Entry 6DLZ (electron microscopy, 3.90 A resolution); this record covers chains A and D of the 4 polymer chains in the assembly.

== Chain A ==
Name: Glutamate receptor 2, Voltage-dependent calcium channel gamma-2 subunit
Source organism: Rattus norvegicus
UniProtKB: chimeric construct of P19491, Q9Y698: residues 10-998 from P19491 (GRIA2_RAT), isoform P19491-2 positions 25-841 (offset varies); residues 1001-1207 from Q9Y698 positions 2-208 (UniProt number = residue number - 999)
Amino-acid sequence (1031 residues; row label = number of the first residue in the row; note: 172 numbers in that range are skipped by the numbering (no residue carries them; nothing is unmodelled there)):
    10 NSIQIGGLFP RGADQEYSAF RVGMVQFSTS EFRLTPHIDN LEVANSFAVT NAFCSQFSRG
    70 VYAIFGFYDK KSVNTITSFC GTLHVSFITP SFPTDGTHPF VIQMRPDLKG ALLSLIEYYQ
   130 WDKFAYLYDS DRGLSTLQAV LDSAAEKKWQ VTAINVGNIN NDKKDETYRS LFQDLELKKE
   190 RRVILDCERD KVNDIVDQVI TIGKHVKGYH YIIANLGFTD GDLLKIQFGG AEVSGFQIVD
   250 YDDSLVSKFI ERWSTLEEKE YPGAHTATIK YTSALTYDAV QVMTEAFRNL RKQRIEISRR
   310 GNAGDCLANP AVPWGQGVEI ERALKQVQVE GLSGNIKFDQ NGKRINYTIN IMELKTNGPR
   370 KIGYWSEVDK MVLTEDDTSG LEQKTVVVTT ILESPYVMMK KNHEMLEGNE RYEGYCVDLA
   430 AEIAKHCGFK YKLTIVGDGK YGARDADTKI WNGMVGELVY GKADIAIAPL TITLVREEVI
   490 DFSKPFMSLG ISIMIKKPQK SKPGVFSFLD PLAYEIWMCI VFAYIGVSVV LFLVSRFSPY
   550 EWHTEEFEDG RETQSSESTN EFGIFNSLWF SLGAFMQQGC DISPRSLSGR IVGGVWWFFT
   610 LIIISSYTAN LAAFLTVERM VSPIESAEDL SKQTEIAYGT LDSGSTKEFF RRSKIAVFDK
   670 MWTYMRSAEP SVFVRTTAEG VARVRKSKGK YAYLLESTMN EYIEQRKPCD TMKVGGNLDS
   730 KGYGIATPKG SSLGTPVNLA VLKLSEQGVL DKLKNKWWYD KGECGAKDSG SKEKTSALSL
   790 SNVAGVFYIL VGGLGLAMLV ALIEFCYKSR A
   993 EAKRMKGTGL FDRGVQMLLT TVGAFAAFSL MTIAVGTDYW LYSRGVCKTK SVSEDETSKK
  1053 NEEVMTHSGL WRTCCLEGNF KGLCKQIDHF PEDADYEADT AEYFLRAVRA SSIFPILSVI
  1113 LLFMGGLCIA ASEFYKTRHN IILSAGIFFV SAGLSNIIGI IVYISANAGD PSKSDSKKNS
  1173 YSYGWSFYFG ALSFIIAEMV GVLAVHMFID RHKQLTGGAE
Not modelled in the structure: 550-564, 993-1001, 1043-1055, 1162-1168, 1209-1212
Differences from the reference sequence: conflict E241 (Asn256 in P19491), L382 (Val397 in P19491), E384 (Gly405 in P19491), D385 (Asn406 in P19491), Q392 (Asn413 in P19491), D1047 (Asn48 in Q9Y698); linker (999-1000); expression tag (1208-1212)
Swiss-Prot annotation at these positions:
  - glycosylation: N355 (N-linked (GlcNAc...) asparagine)
Disulfides: C63-C315, C718-C773, C1039-C1067, C1066-C1076
Ligand contacts:
  - cyclothiazide (CYZ), molecule 1: I481, P494, S497, S729, K730, G731
  - cyclothiazide (CYZ), molecule 2: P494, F495, M496, S497, L751, S754, L759, D760, K763
  - glutamic acid (GLU): Y450, P478, L479, T480, R485, L650, G653, S654, T655, K656, E705, Y732

== Chain D ==
Name: Glutamate receptor 2, Voltage-dependent calcium channel gamma-2 subunit
Source organism: Rattus norvegicus
UniProtKB: chimeric construct of P19491, Q9Y698: residues 10-998 from P19491 (GRIA2_RAT), isoform P19491-2 positions 25-841 (offset varies); residues 1001-1207 from Q9Y698 positions 2-208 (UniProt number = residue number - 999)
Amino-acid sequence (1031 residues; row label = number of the first residue in the row; note: 172 numbers in that range are skipped by the numbering (no residue carries them; nothing is unmodelled there)):
    10 NSIQIGGLFP RGADQEYSAF RVGMVQFSTS EFRLTPHIDN LEVANSFAVT NAFCSQFSRG
    70 VYAIFGFYDK KSVNTITSFC GTLHVSFITP SFPTDGTHPF VIQMRPDLKG ALLSLIEYYQ
   130 WDKFAYLYDS DRGLSTLQAV LDSAAEKKWQ VTAINVGNIN NDKKDETYRS LFQDLELKKE
   190 RRVILDCERD KVNDIVDQVI TIGKHVKGYH YIIANLGFTD GDLLKIQFGG AEVSGFQIVD
   250 YDDSLVSKFI ERWSTLEEKE YPGAHTATIK YTSALTYDAV QVMTEAFRNL RKQRIEISRR
   310 GNAGDCLANP AVPWGQGVEI ERALKQVQVE GLSGNIKFDQ NGKRINYTIN IMELKTNGPR
   370 KIGYWSEVDK MVLTEDDTSG LEQKTVVVTT ILESPYVMMK KNHEMLEGNE RYEGYCVDLA
   430 AEIAKHCGFK YKLTIVGDGK YGARDADTKI WNGMVGELVY GKADIAIAPL TITLVREEVI
   490 DFSKPFMSLG ISIMIKKPQK SKPGVFSFLD PLAYEIWMCI VFAYIGVSVV LFLVSRFSPY
   550 EWHTEEFEDG RETQSSESTN EFGIFNSLWF SLGAFMQQGC DISPRSLSGR IVGGVWWFFT
   610 LIIISSYTAN LAAFLTVERM VSPIESAEDL SKQTEIAYGT LDSGSTKEFF RRSKIAVFDK
   670 MWTYMRSAEP SVFVRTTAEG VARVRKSKGK YAYLLESTMN EYIEQRKPCD TMKVGGNLDS
   730 KGYGIATPKG SSLGTPVNLA VLKLSEQGVL DKLKNKWWYD KGECGAKDSG SKEKTSALSL
   790 SNVAGVFYIL VGGLGLAMLV ALIEFCYKSR
   992 AEAKRMKGTG LFDRGVQMLL TTVGAFAAFS LMTIAVGTDY WLYSRGVCKT KSVSEDETSK
  1052 KNEEVMTHSG LWRTCCLEGN FKGLCKQIDH FPEDADYEAD TAEYFLRAVR ASSIFPILSV
  1112 ILLFMGGLCI AASEFYKTRH NIILSAGIFF VSAGLSNIIG IIVYISANAG DPSKSDSKKN
  1172 SYSYGWSFYF GALSFIIAEM VGVLAVHMFI DRHKQLTGGA E
Not modelled in the structure: 550-562, 992-1001, 1043-1055, 1162-1168, 1210-1212
Differences from the reference sequence: conflict E241 (Asn256 in P19491), L382 (Val397 in P19491), E384 (Gly405 in P19491), D385 (Asn406 in P19491), Q392 (Asn413 in P19491), D1047 (Asn48 in Q9Y698); linker (999-1000); expression tag (1208-1212)
Swiss-Prot annotation at these positions:
  - glycosylation: N355 (N-linked (GlcNAc...) asparagine)
Disulfides: C63-C315, C718-C773, C1039-C1067, C1066-C1076
Ligand contacts:
  - cyclothiazide (CYZ), molecule 1: I481, S497, S729, K730, G731
  - cyclothiazide (CYZ), molecule 2: P494, F495, M496, S497, L751, S754, L759, D760, K763
  - glutamic acid (GLU): Y450, P478, L479, T480, R485, G653, S654, T655, K656, E705, K730, Y732

== Chain A / chain D interface ==
Residue-residue contacts (78):
  L483(A) - L751(D)  hydrophobic
  L483(A) - K752(D)
  E486(A) - K493(D)
  E486(A) - L751(D)
  F491(A) - K493(D)
  S492(A) - K493(D)
  K493(A) - E486(D)
  K493(A) - F491(D)  hydrogen bond (side chain-backbone)
  K493(A) - S492(D)  hydrogen bond (side chain-backbone)
  P494(A) - P494(D)
  F517(A) - F607(D)  hydrophobic
  F517(A) - I611(D)  hydrophobic
  F574(A) - L596(D)  hydrophobic
  F574(A) - R599(D)
  W578(A) - R599(D)
  L581(A) - W606(D)  hydrophobic
  M585(A) - W606(D)
  M585(A) - F607(D)  hydrophobic
  Q586(A) - Q586(D)
  Q587(A) - A583(D)  hydrogen bond (side chain-backbone)
  Q587(A) - Q586(D)
  Q587(A) - W606(D)
  D590(A) - D590(D)
  D590(A) - S592(D)
  I613(A) - L610(D)  hydrophobic
  Y616(A) - I611(D)
  T617(A) - S614(D)
  L624(A) - N619(D)
  F658(A) - E755(D)
  K716(A) - E1084(D)  salt bridge
  K716(A) - D1085(D)  salt bridge
  L748(A) - L483(D)  hydrophobic
  L751(A) - T482(D)
  L751(A) - L483(D)  hydrophobic
  L751(A) - E486(D)
  E755(A) - L483(D)
  E755(A) - R661(D)  salt bridge
  T784(A) - A622(D)
  T784(A) - F623(D)
  A786(A) - D519(D)
  A786(A) - P520(D)
  L787(A) - P520(D)
  L787(A) - A522(D)
  L787(A) - I525(D)
  L787(A) - S615(D)
  S788(A) - I525(D)
  L789(A) - I525(D)
  L789(A) - I1156(D)  hydrophobic
  V792(A) - I612(D)  hydrophobic
  V795(A) - F608(D)  hydrophobic
  V795(A) - I611(D)  hydrophobic
  F796(A) - C528(D)  hydrophobic
  F796(A) - F608(D)  hydrophobic
  F796(A) - I1153(D)  hydrophobic
  Y797(A) - L1097(D)
  Y797(A) - I1150(D)  hydrophobic
  Y797(A) - V1154(D)
  I798(A) - V604(D)
  L799(A) - A532(D)  hydrophobic
  L799(A) - V536(D)  hydrophobic
  L799(A) - V604(D)  hydrophobic
  V800(A) - I1149(D)  hydrophobic
  V800(A) - I1150(D)  hydrophobic
  G802(A) - I600(D)
  L803(A) - V539(D)  hydrophobic
  L803(A) - V601(D)  hydrophobic
  L803(A) - L1146(D)  hydrophobic
  A806(A) - S597(D)
  A806(A) - I600(D)  hydrophobic
  A806(A) - V601(D)  hydrophobic
  V809(A) - L596(D)  hydrophobic
  V809(A) - S597(D)
  A810(A) - V543(D)  hydrophobic
  A810(A) - S597(D)
  F814(A) - F546(D)  hydrophobic
  F814(A) - Y549(D)  hydrophobic
  K817(A) - Y549(D)  hydrogen bond (backbone-side chain)
  S818(A) - Y549(D)  hydrogen bond (backbone-side chain)
Also at the interface, not in a pair above, chain A (57 interface residues in all): T482, S497, G582, L620, A621, K752, D760, K783, S785, S790, A793, L805, M807, L811
Also at the interface, not in a pair above, chain D (69 interface residues in all): I481, S497, L521, L542, G588, R594, W605, T609, A618, V626, F658, L727, N747, L748, N1132, I1139, S1157

== Summary ==
The interface between chain A and chain D involves 57 residues on one side and 69 on the other, with 5
hydrogen bonds and 3 salt bridges. Polar contacts include K716(A)-E1084(D), K716(A)-D1085(D) and
E755(A)-R661(D). Cyclothiazide is bound between chain A and chain D.
Both chains are Glutamate receptor 2, Voltage-dependent calcium channel gamma-2 subunit (Rattus norvegicus).
Entry 6DLZ (Open state GluA2 in complex with STZ after micelle signal subtraction) was determined by electron
microscopy (same publication as 6O9G, 6DM0 and 6DM1).
